9HFV - chains A and B; structure by X-ray diffraction, 1.45 A resolution.

# Chain A
Molecule: Speckle-type POZ protein
Organism: Homo sapiens
Reference sequence: O43791 (SPOP_HUMAN); residue numbers follow UniProt; this construct covers 28-166
Chain sequence (141 residues; numbered 26 to 166; the number before each row is that of its first residue):
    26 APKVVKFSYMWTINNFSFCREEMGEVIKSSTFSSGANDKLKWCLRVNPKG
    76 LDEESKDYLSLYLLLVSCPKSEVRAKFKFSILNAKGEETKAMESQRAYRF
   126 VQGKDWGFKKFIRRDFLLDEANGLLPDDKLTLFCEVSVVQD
Sequence notes: expression tag (26-27)
Swiss-Prot annotation at these positions:
  - region: Tyr123 to Phe133 (Important for binding substrate proteins)
  - natural variant: Tyr83 (Y83C: In NSDVS2), Arg121 (R121Q: In NSDVS1), Gly132 (G132V: In NSDVS2), Arg138 (R138C: In NSDVS2), Asp144 (D144N: In NSDVS1)
  - mutagenesis: Tyr87 (Y87A: Strongly reduced affinity for substrate proteins), Tyr123 (Y123A: Strongly reduced affinity for substrate proteins), Asp130 (D130A: Strongly reduced affinity for substrate proteins), Trp131 (W131A: Strongly reduced affinity for substrate proteins), Phe133 (F133A: Strongly reduced affinity for substrate proteins)

# Chain B
Molecule: Myeloid differentiation primary response protein MyD88
Reference sequence: Q99836 (MYD88_HUMAN); residues -2 to 17 here correspond to UniProt positions 127-146 (UniProt number = residue number + 129)
Chain sequence (20 residues; row label = number of the first residue in the row; numbers below 1 keep their minus sign (Lys-2 is residue -2)):
    -2 KPLQVAAVDSSVPRTAELAG
Disordered / not traced: 9-17

# Chain A / chain B interface
Residue-residue contacts - 36 pairs, chain A then chain B:
  Arg70(A) - Ser8(B)
  Leu76(A) - Ser8(B)
  Asp82(A) - Lys-2(B)
  Tyr83(A) - Lys-2(B)
  Tyr83(A) - Pro-1(B)  hydrogen bond (side chain-backbone)
  Tyr83(A) - Leu0(B)
  Tyr87(A) - Asp6(B)  hydrogen bond
  Tyr87(A) - Ser8(B)
  Phe102(A) - Val5(B)  hydrophobic
  Lys115(A) - Leu0(B)
  Lys115(A) - Gln1(B)  hydrogen bond (backbone-side chain)
  Met117(A) - Gln1(B)
  Met117(A) - Val2(B)
  Met117(A) - Ala3(B)  hydrophobic
  Tyr123(A) - Val5(B)
  Lys129(A) - Ser7(B)  hydrogen bond
  Asp130(A) - Ser7(B)  hydrogen bond (backbone-side chain)
  Asp130(A) - Ser8(B)  hydrogen bond (side chain-backbone)
  Trp131(A) - Val5(B)  hydrophobic
  Trp131(A) - Asp6(B)
  Trp131(A) - Ser7(B)
  Gly132(A) - Ala4(B)
  Gly132(A) - Val5(B)
  Gly132(A) - Asp6(B)  hydrogen bond (backbone-backbone)
  Phe133(A) - Val2(B)
  Phe133(A) - Ala3(B)
  Phe133(A) - Ala4(B)
  Phe133(A) - Val5(B)  hydrophobic
  Lys135(A) - Gln1(B)
  Lys135(A) - Val2(B)  hydrogen bond (backbone-backbone)
  Phe136(A) - Gln1(B)  hydrogen bond (backbone-side chain)
  Ile137(A) - Leu0(B)
  Arg138(A) - Lys-2(B)  hydrogen bond (side chain-backbone)
  Arg138(A) - Pro-1(B)
  Arg138(A) - Leu0(B)  hydrogen bond (backbone-backbone)
  Phe141(A) - Leu0(B)  hydrophobic
Other interface residues (no listed pair), chain A (21 interface residues in all): Ser119, Lys134

# Overview
The interface between chain A and chain B involves 21 residues on one side and 11 on the other; the contacts
include 11 hydrogen bonds. Among the polar pairs are Tyr83(A)-Pro-1(B), Tyr87(A)-Asp6(B) and
Lys115(A)-Gln1(B). From UniProt: 5 mutagenesis sites on chain A.
Chain A is Speckle-type POZ protein (Homo sapiens) and chain B is Myeloid differentiation primary response
protein MyD88; the structure, MyD88 peptide_2 bound to SPOP MATH domain, was determined by X-ray diffraction
together with 9HFU, 9HFW, 9HGG and 9HGH from the same study.
